PDB entry 6MBA | X-ray diffraction, 1.80 A resolution | chains A and B

# Chain A
Protein: Sodium channel protein type 4 subunit alpha
Source organism: Homo sapiens
Notes: fragment: cytoplasmic domain
UniProtKB: P35499 (SCN4A_HUMAN); residue numbers follow UniProt; this construct covers 1599-1764
Amino-acid sequence (171 residues; numbered 1594 to 1764; the number before each row is that of its first residue):
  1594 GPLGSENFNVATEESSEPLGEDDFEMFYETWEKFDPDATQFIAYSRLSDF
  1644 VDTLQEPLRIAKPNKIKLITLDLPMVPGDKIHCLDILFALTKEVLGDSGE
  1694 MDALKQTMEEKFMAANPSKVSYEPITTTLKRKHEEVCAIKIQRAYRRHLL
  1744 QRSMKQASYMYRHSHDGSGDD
Disordered / not traced: 1594-1611, 1707-1713, 1749-1764
Differences from the reference sequence: expression tag (1594-1598)
Curated features (UniProtKB/Swiss-Prot):
  - natural variant: Gln1633 (Q1633E: In MYOSCN4A), Phe1705 (F1705I: In PMC)

# Chain B
Protein: Calmodulin-1
Source organism: Rattus norvegicus
UniProtKB: P0DP29 (CALM1_RAT); residues 0-148 here correspond to UniProt positions 1-149 (UniProt number = residue number + 1)
Amino-acid sequence (149 residues; each row starts with the number of its first residue; numbering starts at 0):
     0 MADQLTEEQIAEFKEAFSLFDKDGDGTITTKELGTVMRSLGQNPTEAELQ
    50 DMINEVDADGNGTIDFPEFLTMMARKMKDTDSEEEIREAFRVFDKDGNGY
   100 ISAAELRHVMTNLGEKLTDEEVDEMIREADIDGDGQVNYEEFVQMMTAK
Disordered / not traced: 0-2, 148
Ligand contacts: carbonate ion (CO3): Phe92, Asp93, Lys94, Tyr99, Ile100, Ser101, Glu104
Curated features (UniProtKB/Swiss-Prot):
  - binding site (Ca(2+)): Asp20, Asp22, Asp24, Thr26, Glu31, Asp56, Asp58, Asn60, Thr62, Glu67, Asp93, Asp95, Asn97, Tyr99, Glu104, Asp129, Asp131, Asp133, Gln135, Glu140
  - modified residue: Ala1 (N-acetylalanine), Lys21 (N6-acetyllysine), Thr44 (Phosphothreonine), Ser81 (Phosphoserine), Lys94 (N6-acetyllysine), Tyr99 (Phosphotyrosine), Ser101 (Phosphoserine), Thr110 (Phosphothreonine), Lys115 (N6,N6,N6-trimethyllysine), Tyr138 (Phosphotyrosine)
  - cross-link: Lys21 (Glycyl lysine isopeptide (Lys-Gly) (interchain with G-Cter in SUMO2))
Reported in the primary citation:
  - mutagenesis - D20A/D56A: abolished signaling in response to CDI
  - mutagenesis - D93A/D129A: unchanged signaling in response to CDI

# How chain A and chain B interact
Contacting residue pairs (66):
  Pro1656(A) - Glu14(B)
  Asn1657(A) - Glu14(B)
  Lys1658(A) - Glu11(B)  salt bridge
  Lys1658(A) - Glu14(B)  hydrogen bond (backbone-side chain)
  Ile1659(A) - Glu11(B)
  Ile1659(A) - Glu14(B)  hydrogen bond (backbone-side chain)
  Ile1659(A) - Ala15(B)  hydrophobic
  Ile1659(A) - Ser38(B)
  Lys1660(A) - Glu14(B)  hydrogen bond (backbone-side chain)
  Lys1660(A) - Leu18(B)
  Ile1662(A) - Ser38(B)
  Thr1663(A) - Leu18(B)
  Thr1663(A) - Ser38(B)
  Asp1672(A) - Asn111(B)  hydrogen bond
  Arg1724(A) - Asn111(B)
  Arg1724(A) - Leu112(B)
  Lys1725(A) - Glu11(B)  salt bridge
  Lys1725(A) - Ser38(B)
  Lys1725(A) - Leu39(B)
  Lys1725(A) - Gly40(B)
  His1726(A) - Gly40(B)  hydrogen bond (side chain-backbone)
  His1726(A) - Asn42(B)  hydrogen bond
  His1726(A) - Val91(B)
  Glu1727(A) - Val91(B)
  Glu1727(A) - Phe92(B)
  Glu1727(A) - Leu112(B)
  Glu1728(A) - Leu112(B)
  Glu1728(A) - Gly113(B)  hydrogen bond (side chain-backbone)
  Val1729(A) - Leu39(B)
  Val1729(A) - Gly40(B)
  Cys1730(A) - Ala88(B)
  Cys1730(A) - Val91(B)  hydrophobic
  Cys1730(A) - Phe92(B)  hydrophobic
  Ala1731(A) - Phe92(B)
  Ala1731(A) - Met109(B)
  Ala1731(A) - Leu112(B)  hydrophobic
  Ile1732(A) - Gly113(B)
  Ile1732(A) - Glu114(B)
  Lys1733(A) - Asp80(B)  salt bridge
  Ile1734(A) - Ala88(B)  hydrophobic
  Ile1734(A) - Phe89(B)  hydrophobic
  Ile1734(A) - Met109(B)  hydrophobic
  Gln1735(A) - Met109(B)  hydrogen bond (side chain-backbone)
  Gln1735(A) - Leu112(B)  hydrogen bond (side chain-backbone)
  Gln1735(A) - Gly113(B)
  Gln1735(A) - Glu114(B)  hydrogen bond (side chain-backbone)
  Gln1735(A) - Lys115(B)
  Arg1736(A) - Glu114(B)  salt bridge
  Ala1737(A) - Ile85(B)  hydrophobic
  Ala1737(A) - Met145(B)
  Tyr1738(A) - Glu120(B)
  Tyr1738(A) - Glu123(B)  hydrogen bond (side chain-backbone)
  Tyr1738(A) - Met124(B)  hydrogen bond (side chain-backbone)
  Tyr1738(A) - Glu127(B)  hydrogen bond
  Tyr1738(A) - Phe141(B)  hydrophobic
  Tyr1738(A) - Met145(B)
  Arg1739(A) - Glu114(B)  hydrogen bond (side chain-backbone)
  Arg1739(A) - Lys115(B)  hydrogen bond (side chain-backbone)
  Arg1739(A) - Leu116(B)
  Arg1739(A) - Glu120(B)  salt bridge
  His1741(A) - Glu127(B)  salt bridge
  His1741(A) - Met144(B)
  His1741(A) - Met145(B)
  Arg1745(A) - Glu123(B)  salt bridge
  Arg1745(A) - Arg126(B)
  Arg1745(A) - Glu127(B)  salt bridge
Also at the interface, not in a pair above, chain A (30 interface residues in all): Leu1722, Arg1740, Leu1742, Gln1744
Also at the interface, not in a pair above, chain B (35 interface residues in all): Phe19, Arg37, Thr79, Glu84, Val108, Thr117
Interface features reported in the paper:
  - residue pairs: Lys1658(A)-Glu11(B) (salt bridge), Lys1725(A)-Glu11(B) (salt bridge), Arg1736(A)-Glu114(B) (salt bridge), Arg1739(A)-Glu120(B) (salt bridge), Arg1745(A)-Glu123(B) (salt bridge), Arg1745(A)-Glu127(B) (salt bridge)
  - interface residues, chain A: Ile1659(A), Ile1734(A), Tyr1738(A)

# Overview
30 residues of chain A face 35 of chain B across their interface; the contacts include 15 hydrogen bonds and 8
salt bridges. Among the polar pairs are Lys1658(A)-Glu11(B), Lys1725(A)-Glu11(B) and Lys1733(A)-Asp80(B). The
authors report salt bridges between Lys1658(A) and Glu11(B), Lys1725(A) and Glu11(B) and Arg1736(A) and
Glu114(B) among others. From the paper: D20A/D56A of chain B abolish signaling in response to CDI; interface
residues Ile1659(A), Ile1734(A) and Tyr1738(A).
Here chain A is Sodium channel protein type 4 subunit alpha (Homo sapiens) and chain B is Calmodulin-1 (Rattus
norvegicus). Entry 6MBA (Crystal Structure of Human Nav1.4 CTerminal Domain in Complex with apo Calmodulin)
was determined by X-ray diffraction (same publication as 6MC9).
